Entry 9KCV (electron microscopy, 3.60 A resolution); this record covers chains C and D of the 4 polymer chains in the assembly.

Chain C (and D):
Protein: Protein CNGC15b, Calmodulin 2
Organism: Medicago truncatula
Notes: chain D of this document is another copy of the same molecule, construct and numbering; everything in this record applies to it too
Reference sequence: chimeric construct of G7JND3, Q71JC5: residues 1-620 from G7JND3 (CN15B_MEDTR) positions 1-620 (same numbers); residues 639-787 from Q71JC5 positions 1-149 (UniProt number = residue number - 638)
Amino-acid sequence (798 residues; each row starts with the number of its first residue; numbers below 1 keep their minus sign (Met-10 is residue -10)):
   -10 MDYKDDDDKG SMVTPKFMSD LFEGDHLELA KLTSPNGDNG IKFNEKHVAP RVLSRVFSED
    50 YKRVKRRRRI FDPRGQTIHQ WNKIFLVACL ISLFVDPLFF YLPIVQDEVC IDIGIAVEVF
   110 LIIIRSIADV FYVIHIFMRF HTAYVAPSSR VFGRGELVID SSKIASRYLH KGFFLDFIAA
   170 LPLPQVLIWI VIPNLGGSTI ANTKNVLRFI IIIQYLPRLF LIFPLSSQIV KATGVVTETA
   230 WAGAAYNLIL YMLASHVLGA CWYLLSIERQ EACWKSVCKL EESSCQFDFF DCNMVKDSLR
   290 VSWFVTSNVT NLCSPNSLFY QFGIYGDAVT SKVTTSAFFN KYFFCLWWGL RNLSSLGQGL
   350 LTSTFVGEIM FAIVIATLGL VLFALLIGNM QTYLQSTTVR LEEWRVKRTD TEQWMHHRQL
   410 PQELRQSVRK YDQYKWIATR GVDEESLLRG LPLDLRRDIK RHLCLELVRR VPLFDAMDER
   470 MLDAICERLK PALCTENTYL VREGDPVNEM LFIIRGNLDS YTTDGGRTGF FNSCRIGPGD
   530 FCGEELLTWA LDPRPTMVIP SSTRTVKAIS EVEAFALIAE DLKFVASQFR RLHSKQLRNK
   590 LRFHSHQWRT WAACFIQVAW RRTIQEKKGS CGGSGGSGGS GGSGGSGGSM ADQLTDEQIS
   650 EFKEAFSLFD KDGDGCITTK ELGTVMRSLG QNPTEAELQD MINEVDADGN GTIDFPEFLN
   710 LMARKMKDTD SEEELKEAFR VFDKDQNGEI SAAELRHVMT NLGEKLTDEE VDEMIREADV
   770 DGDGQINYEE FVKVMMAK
Disordered / not traced: -10 to 57, 578-787
Cystine bridges: Cys99-Cys281, Cys262-Cys302, Cys267-Cys274
Construct notes: initiating methionine (-10); expression tag (-9 to 0); conflict Ile238 (Met in G7JND3), Glu738 (Phe100 in Q71JC5); linker (621-638)
UniProt features mapped onto this chain:
  - binding site (a nucleoside 3',5'-cyclic phosphate): Leu462 to Ser559
Reported in the primary citation:
  - contacts within the chain: Glu534-Arg553
  - specificity-determining residues: Gln347

Chain C / chain D interface:
Pairs across the interface (98; chain C residue first):
  Tyr240(C) with Leu369(D), hydrophobic
  Met241(C) with Thr366(D)
  Asp316(C) with Leu350(D)
  Ser320(C) with Thr351(D); Thr353(D)
  Val322(C) with Thr353(D)
  Asn329(C) with Thr353(D); Val355(D)
  Phe332(C) with Val355(D), hydrophobic; Ile358(D); Met359(D), hydrophobic
  Phe333(C) with Thr351(D); Ser352(D); Ile358(D)
  Trp336(C) with Gly346(D); Leu349(D), hydrogen bond (side chain-backbone); Thr351(D); Ile358(D), hydrophobic; Ala361(D); Ile362(D), hydrophobic; Ala365(D), hydrophobic
  Leu339(C) with Ile362(D), hydrophobic
  Arg340(C) with Gly346(D); Leu349(D)
  Ser343(C) with Leu345(D), hydrogen bond (side chain-backbone); Leu369(D)
  Ser344(C) with Gln347(D), hydrogen bond
  Gln347(C) with Gln347(D)
  Phe372(C) with Leu369(D), hydrophobic; Phe372(D), hydrophobic
  Leu375(C) with Leu369(D), hydrophobic
  Ile376(C) with Ala373(D), hydrophobic; Ile376(D), hydrophobic
  Met379(C) with Ala373(D), hydrophobic; Leu374(D), hydrophobic
  Gln380(C) with Gln380(D)
  Leu383(C) with Leu374(D); Gly377(D); Asn378(D)
  Gln384(C) with Gln380(D); Gln384(D), hydrogen bond
  Glu391(C) with Thr381(D); Gln384(D); Ser385(D)
  Trp393(C) with Val224(D)
  Arg394(C) with Val225(D); Thr228(D), hydrogen bond (side chain-backbone); Ala229(D)
  Val395(C) with Val388(D), hydrophobic; Arg389(D)
  Arg397(C) with Val224(D); Thr226(D), hydrogen bond (side chain-backbone); Glu227(D)
  Thr398(C) with Glu227(D)
  Asp399(C) with Arg389(D), salt bridge; Val431(D)
  Thr400(C) with Leu436(D)
  Gln402(C) with Thr428(D); Arg429(D)
  Trp403(C) with Val431(D), hydrophobic; Glu433(D), hydrogen bond; Leu436(D), hydrophobic; Ile448(D), hydrophobic
  His406(C) with Ala427(D), hydrogen bond (side chain-backbone); Arg504(D), hydrogen bond; Glu562(D), salt bridge
  Arg407(C) with Leu452(D); Glu562(D), salt bridge; Phe564(D)
  Gln408(C) with His451(D)
  Leu409(C) with Ile448(D), hydrophobic
  Pro410(C) with His451(D)
  Leu413(C) with Ile448(D), hydrophobic
  Ser416(C) with Leu444(D)
  Val417(C) with Leu440(D), hydrophobic; Leu444(D), hydrophobic
  Tyr420(C) with Gly439(D); Leu440(D), hydrophobic; Pro441(D)
  Lys424(C) with Gly439(D), hydrogen bond (side chain-backbone)
  Arg429(C) with Lys220(D)
  His451(C) with Arg139(D)
  Glu455(C) with Val140(D); Phe141(D)
  Leu482(C) with Pro441(D)
  Thr487(C) with Asp443(D)
  Tyr488(C) with Asp443(D)
  Leu489(C) with Asp443(D)
  Gly493(C) with Arg469(D), hydrogen bond (backbone-side chain)
  Asp494(C) with Arg446(D), salt bridge; Arg469(D), salt bridge
  Pro495(C) with Arg469(D)
  Asn497(C) with Leu442(D)
  Ile503(C) with Val140(D); Phe141(D), hydrophobic; Gly142(D), hydrogen bond (backbone-backbone)
  Pro527(C) with Phe141(D), hydrophobic
  Glu560(C) with Arg143(D), salt bridge
Interface residues without a listed pair, chain C (65 interface residues in all): Leu237, Lys321, Leu335, Lys396, Gln422, Leu452, Arg491, Glu492, Arg504, Gly528
Interface residues without a listed pair, chain D (65 interface residues in all): Gly223, Gln310, Val370, Leu437, Asp447

Overview:
Chain C and chain D each contribute 65 residues to their interface, with 12 hydrogen bonds and 6 salt bridges.
Among the polar pairs are Asp399(C)-Arg389(D), His406(C)-Glu562(D) and Arg407(C)-Glu562(D). From UniProt:
nucleoside 3',5'-cyclic phosphate-binding residues Leu462(C) and Ser559(C) on chain C. The paper reports the
specificity determinant Gln347(C); contacts within the chain involving Arg553(C) and Glu534(C).
Chain C and chain D are both Protein CNGC15b, Calmodulin 2 (Medicago truncatula); the structure, Structure of
the Medicago truncatula CNGC15b with CAM, was determined by electron microscopy (same publication as 9KCU).
